6O48 - chains A and B; structure by X-ray diffraction, 1.46 A resolution.

== Chain A (and B) ==
Name: HIV-1 protease
From: Human immunodeficiency virus 1
Notes: chain B of this document is another copy of the same molecule, construct and numbering; everything in this record applies to it too
Reference sequence: Q5RZ08 (Q5RZ08_9HIV1); numbering as in UniProt (aligned over 1-99)
Amino-acid sequence (99 residues; each row starts with the number of its first residue):
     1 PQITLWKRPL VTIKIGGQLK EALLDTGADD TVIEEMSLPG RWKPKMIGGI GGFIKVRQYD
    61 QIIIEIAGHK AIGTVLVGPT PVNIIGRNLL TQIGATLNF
Differences from the reference sequence: engineered mutation K7 (Gln in Q5RZ08), I33 (Leu in Q5RZ08), I63 (Leu in Q5RZ08), A67 (Cys in Q5RZ08), A95 (Cys in Q5RZ08)
Ion coordination: Na+ near D60 (its only coordinating residue here)
Residues lining bound ligands: Inhibitor analogues of CA-p2 (0Q4; N-[(2R)-2-({N~5~-[amino(iminio)methyl]-L-ornithyl-L-valyl}amino)-4-methylpentyl]-L-phenylalanyl-L-alpha-glutamyl-L-alanyl-L-norleucinamide): R8, L23, D25, G27, A28, D29, D30, V32, I47, G48, G49, I50, F53, P81, V82, I84
What the authors report for this chain:
  - catalytic residues: D25 (citing earlier work)
  - binding site for Inhibitor analogues of CA-p2: L23, G27, D29, K45, G48, I50, F53, P81, V82, I84
  - contacts within the chain: D30-K45
  - conformationally variable residues: E35

== Chain A / chain B interface ==
Contacting residue pairs (92):
  P1(A) with L97(B); N98(B); F99(B), hydrogen bond (backbone-backbone)
  Q2(A) with T96(B), hydrogen bond; L97(B); N98(B), hydrogen bond
  I3(A) with T96(B); L97(B), hydrogen bond (backbone-backbone); F99(B), hydrophobic
  L5(A) with R87(B), hydrogen bond (backbone-side chain); T91(B); A95(B)
  W6(A) with R87(B), hydrogen bond (backbone-side chain); T91(B)
  K7(A) with R87(B)
  R8(A) with D29(B), salt bridge; R87(B)
  P9(A) with T26(B); R87(B)
  L23(A) with G27(B)
  L24(A) with T26(B), hydrogen bond (backbone-side chain); L97(B), hydrophobic
  D25(A) with D25(B); T26(B); G27(B), hydrogen bond (side chain-backbone)
  T26(A) with L5(B); P9(B); L24(B), hydrogen bond (side chain-backbone); D25(B); T26(B), hydrogen bond (side chain-backbone); L97(B)
  G27(A) with L23(B); D25(B), hydrogen bond (backbone-side chain)
  D29(A) with R8(B), salt bridge
  G48(A) with I50(B)
  G49(A) with I50(B); P81(B)
  I50(A) with G49(B); I50(B); G51(B), hydrogen bond (backbone-backbone); G52(B); I54(B), hydrophobic; T80(B); P81(B); I84(B), hydrophobic
  G51(A) with G51(B); G52(B); I54(B)
  G52(A) with G51(B)
  I54(A) with I50(B)
  H69(A) with F99(B)
  T80(A) with I50(B)
  P81(A) with G49(B)
  R87(A) with L5(B), hydrogen bond (side chain-backbone); W6(B), hydrogen bond (side chain-backbone); K7(B); R8(B); P9(B)
  L90(A) with L5(B), hydrophobic
  T91(A) with L5(B); W6(B)
  Q92(A) with W6(B)
  I93(A) with F99(B)
  G94(A) with N98(B); F99(B)
  A95(A) with L5(B); N98(B); F99(B), hydrophobic
  T96(A) with Q2(B); I3(B); T4(B); T96(B); L97(B); N98(B), hydrogen bond (backbone-backbone)
  L97(A) with P1(B); Q2(B); I3(B), hydrogen bond (backbone-backbone); L24(B), hydrophobic; T26(B); T96(B)
  N98(A) with P1(B); Q2(B), hydrogen bond; G94(B); A95(B); T96(B), hydrogen bond (backbone-backbone); N98(B)
  F99(A) with P1(B), hydrogen bond (backbone-backbone); A67(B), hydrophobic; H69(B); I93(B); G94(B); A95(B), hydrophobic
Also at the interface, not in a pair above, chain A (40 interface residues in all): T4, V32, I47, F53, A67, I84
Also at the interface, not in a pair above, chain B (39 interface residues in all): V32, I47, G48, F53, L90

== In short ==
The interface between chain A and chain B involves 40 residues on one side and 39 on the other; the contacts
include 19 hydrogen bonds and 2 salt bridges. Polar contacts include R8(A)-D29(B), Q2(A)-T96(B) and
Q2(A)-N98(B). The paper reports the catalytic residue D25(A); a binding site for Inhibitor analogues of CA-p2
at L23(A), G27(A) and D29(A) among others.
Both chains are HIV-1 protease (Human immunodeficiency virus 1). Entry 6O48 (Wild-type HIV-1 protease in
complex with a substrate analog CA-p2) was determined by X-ray diffraction (same publication as 6O54, 6O57,
6O5A and 6O5X).
